Entry 3OLA (X-ray diffraction, 2.55 A resolution); this record covers chains A and C of the 4 polymer chains in the assembly.

# Chain A
Molecule: Polymerase
Source organism: Human poliovirus 1
Notes: EC 2.7.7.48
UniProt: B3VQP5 (B3VQP5_9ENTO); residues 1-461 here correspond to UniProt positions 1749-2209 (UniProt number = residue number + 1748)
Chain sequence (471 residues; numbered 1 to 471; the number before each row is that of its first residue):
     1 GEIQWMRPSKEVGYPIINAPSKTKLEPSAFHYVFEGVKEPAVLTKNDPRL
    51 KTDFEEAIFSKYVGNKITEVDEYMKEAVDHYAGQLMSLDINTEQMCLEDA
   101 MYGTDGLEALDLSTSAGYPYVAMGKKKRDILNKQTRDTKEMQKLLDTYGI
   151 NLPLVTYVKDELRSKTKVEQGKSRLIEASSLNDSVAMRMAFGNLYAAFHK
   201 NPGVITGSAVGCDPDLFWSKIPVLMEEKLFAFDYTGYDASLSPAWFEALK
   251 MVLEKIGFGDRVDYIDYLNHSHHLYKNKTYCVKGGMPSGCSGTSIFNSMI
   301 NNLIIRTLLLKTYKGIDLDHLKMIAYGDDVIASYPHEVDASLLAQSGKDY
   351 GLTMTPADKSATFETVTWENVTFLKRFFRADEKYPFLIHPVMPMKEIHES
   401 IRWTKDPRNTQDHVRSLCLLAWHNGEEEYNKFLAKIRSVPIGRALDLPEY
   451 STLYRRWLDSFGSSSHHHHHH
Not modelled in the structure: 462-471
Sequence notes: engineered mutation Asp446 (Leu2194 in B3VQP5); expression tag (462-471)
Metal / ion sites: Zn2+: His270, Cys281 (together with glycerol)
Reported in the primary citation:
  - binding site for 2'-deoxycytidine-5'-triphosphate: Arg174
  - catalytic residues: Arg174 (proposed by the authors, not directly observed)

# Chain C
Molecule: 15-nt DNA/RNA hybrid strand
Sequence (15 nucleotides; row label = number of the first residue in the row):
   688 GCCCGGACGAGAGAC

# Chain A / chain C interface
Pairs across the interface (31):
  Leu112(A) - C695(C)  phosphate contact
  Arg128(A) - C695(C)  salt bridge to the phosphate
  Arg128(A) - G696(C)  salt bridge to the phosphate
  Lys133(A) - A694(C)  phosphate contact
  Lys133(A) - C695(C)  salt bridge to the phosphate
  Lys159(A) - DC702(C)  base contact
  Arg174(A) - DC702(C)  base contact
  Asp238(A) - DC702(C)  phosphate contact
  Asn297(A) - DC702(C)  hydrogen bond to the phosphate
  Tyr326(A) - G700(C)  hydrogen bond to the base
  Tyr326(A) - A701(C)  hydrogen bond to the sugar
  Gly327(A) - A701(C)  sugar contact
  Asp328(A) - A701(C)  phosphate contact
  Asp328(A) - DC702(C)  phosphate contact
  Asp329(A) - A701(C)  sugar contact
  Leu374(A) - G700(C)  sugar contact
  Lys375(A) - G700(C)  phosphate contact
  Lys375(A) - A701(C)  salt bridge to the phosphate
  Arg376(A) - G700(C)  sugar contact
  Met392(A) - A699(C)  sugar contact
  Met392(A) - G700(C)  sugar contact
  Ser400(A) - G698(C)  phosphate contact
  Ser400(A) - A699(C)  hydrogen bond to the phosphate
  Asn409(A) - A697(C)  sugar contact
  Asp412(A) - G696(C)  base contact
  Asp412(A) - A697(C)  sugar contact
  His413(A) - A697(C)  sugar contact
  His413(A) - G698(C)  hydrogen bond to the phosphate
  Ser416(A) - G698(C)  sugar contact
  Leu417(A) - G698(C)  sugar contact
  Leu420(A) - A699(C)  sugar contact
Also at the interface, not in a pair above, chain A (26 interface residues in all): Ser113, Tyr237, Ser288, Lys405

# Overview
26 residues of chain A face 9 of chain C across their interface, with 5 hydrogen bonds and 4 salt bridges.
Polar pairs include Tyr326(A)-G700(C), Tyr326(A)-A701(C) and Asn297(A)-DC702(C). His270(A) and Cys281(A) form
the Zn2+ site. The paper reports the catalytic residue Arg174(A); a binding site for
2'-deoxycytidine-5'-triphosphate at Arg174(A).
Chain A is Polymerase (Human poliovirus 1) and chain C is a 15-nt DNA/RNA hybrid strand; the structure,
Poliovirus polymerase elongation complex with 2'-deoxy-CTP, was determined by X-ray diffraction together with
3OL6, 3OL7, 3OL8, 3OL9 and 3OLB from the same study.
